8I9X - chains C1 and CH of the 60 polymer chains in the assembly; structure by electron microscopy, 2.80 A resolution.

# Chain C1
Molecule: 3341-nt RNA strand
From: Chaetomium thermophilum
Sequence (3341 nucleotides; row label = number of the first residue in the row):
     1 GGUUGACCUC GGAUCAGGUA GGAGGACCCG CUGAACUUAA GCAUAUCAAU AAGCGGAGGA
    61 AAAGAAACCA ACAGGGAUUG CCCUAGUAAC GGCGAGUGAA GCGGCAACAG CUCAAAUUUG
   121 AAAGCUGGCU UCGGCCCGCG UUGUAAUUUG GAGAGGAUGC UUUGGGCGAG GCUCCUUCUG
   181 AGUUCCCUGG AACGGGACGC CACAGAGGGU GAGAGCCCCG UAUAGUUGGA AGCCAAGCCU
   241 GUGUAAAGCU CCUUCGACGA GUCGAGUAGU UUGGGAAUGC UGCUCAAAAU GGGAGGUAAA
   301 UUUCUUCUAA AGCUAAAUAC CGGCCAGAGA CCGAUAGCGC ACAAGUAGAG UGAUCGAAAG
   361 AUGAAAAGCA CUUUGAAAAG AGGGUUAAAU AGCACGUGAA AUUGUUGAAA GGGAAGCGCU
   421 UGUGACCAGA CUUGCGCCCG GCGGAUCAUC CGGUGUUCUC ACCGGUGCAC UCCGCCGGGC
   481 UCAGGCCAGC AUCGGUUCUG GCGGGGGGAU AAAGGCCCAG GGAAUGUGGC UCCUCCGGGA
   541 GUGUUAUAGC CCUGGGUGUA AUACCCUCGC CGGGACCGAG GACCGCGCUC UGCAAGGAUG
   601 CUGGCGUAAU GGUCACCAGC GACCCGUCUU GAAACACGGA CCAAGGAGUC AAGGUUUUGC
   661 GCGAGUGUUU GGGUGUAAAA CCCGCACGCG UAAUGAAAGU GAACGUAGGU GAGAGCUUCG
   721 GCGCAUCAUC GACCGAUCCU GAUGUAUUCG GAUGGAUUUG AGUAGGAGCG UUAAGCCUUG
   781 GACCCGAAAG AUGGUGAACU AUGCUUGGAU AGGGUGAAGC CAGAGGAAAC UCUGGUGGAG
   841 GCUCGCAGCG GUUCUGACGU GCAAAUCGAU CGUCAAAUCU GAGCAUGGGG GCGAAAGACU
   901 AAUCGAACCA UCUAGUAGCU GGUUACCGCC GAAGUUUCCC UCAGGAUAGC AGUGUCGACC
   961 UUCAGUUUUA UGAGGUAAAG CGAAUGAUUA GGGACUCGGG GGCGAUUUUU AGCCUUCAUC
  1021 CAUUCUCAAA CUUUAAAUAU GUAAGAAGCC CUUGUUACUU AACUGAACGU GGGCAUUCGA
  1081 AUGUAUCGAC ACUAGUGGGC CAUUUUUGGU AAGCAGAACU GGCGAUGCGG GAUGAACCGA
  1141 ACGCGGGGUU AAGGUGCCGG AGUGGACGCU CAUCAGACAC CACAAAAGGC GUUAGUACAU
  1201 CUUGACAGCA GGACGGUGGC CAUGGAAGUC GGAAUCCGCU AAGGACUGUG UAACAACUCA
  1261 CCUGCCGAAU GUACUAGCCC UGAAAAUGGA UGGCGCUCAA GCGUCCCACC CAUACCCCGC
  1321 CCUCAGGGUA GAAACGAUGC CCUGAGGAGU AGGCGGCCGU GGAGGUCAGU GACGAAGCCU
  1381 AGGGCGUGAG CCCGGGUCGA ACGGCCUCUA GUGCAGAUCU UGGUGGUAGU AGCAAAUACU
  1441 UCAAUGAGAA CUUGAAGGAC CGAAGUGGGG AAAGGUUCCA UGUGAACAGC GGUUGGACAU
  1501 GGGUUAGUCG AUCCUAAGCC AUAGGGAAGU UCCGUUUCAA AGGGGCACUC GUGCCCCGUG
  1561 UGGCGAAAGG GAAGCCGGUU AAUAUUCCGG CACCUGGAUG UGGGUUUUGC GCGGCAACGC
  1621 AACUGAACGC GGAGACGACG GCGGGGGCCC CGGGCAGAGU UCUCUUUUCU UCUUAACGGU
  1681 CUAUCACCCU GGAAACAGUU UGUCUGGAGA UAGGGUUUAA UGGCCGGAAG AGCCCGACAC
  1741 UUCUGUCGGG UCCGGUGCGC UCUCGACGUC CCUUGAAAAU CCGCGGGAGG GAAUAAUUCU
  1801 CACGCCAGGU CGUACUCAUA ACCGCAGCAG GUCCCCAAGG UGAACAGCCU CUGGUUGAUA
  1861 GAACAAUGUA GAUAAGGGAA GUCGGCAAAA UAGAUCCGUA ACUUCGGGAA AAGGAUUGGC
  1921 UCUAAGGGUU GGGCACGUUG GGCUUUGGGC GGACGCCCUG GGAGCAGAGG GCCUCUAGCC
  1981 GGGCAACCGG CCGGCGGCCC UCAGCACCCG GGGUUGAAGC CCUUAGCAGG CUUCGGCCGU
  2041 CCGGCGUGCG GUUAACAACC AACUUAGAAC UGGUACGGAC AGGGGGAAUC UGACUGUCUA
  2101 AUUAAAACAU AGCAUUGCGA UGGCCAGAAA GUGGUGUUGA CGCAAUGUGA UUUCUGCCCA
  2161 GUGCUCUGAA UGUCAAAGUG AAGAAAUUCA ACCAAGCGCG GGUAAACGGC GGGAGUAACU
  2221 AUGACUCUCU UAAGGUAGCC AAAUGCCUCG UCAUCUAAUU AGUGACGCGC AUGAAUGGAU
  2281 UAACGAGAUU CCCACUGUCC CUAUCUACUA UCUAGCGAAA CCACAGCCAA GGGAACGGGC
  2341 UUGGCAAAAU CAGCGGGGAA AGAAGACCCU GUUGAGCUUG ACUCUAGUUU GACAUUGUGA
  2401 AAAGACAUAG GAGGUGUAGA AUAGGUGGGA GCUUCGGCGC CAGUGAAAUA CCACUACUCC
  2461 UAUUGUUUUU UUACUUAUUC AAUGAAGCGG GGCUGGACUU GCGUCCAACU UCUGGAGUUA
  2521 AGGUCCUUCG CGGGCCGACC CGGGUUGAAG ACAUUGUCAG GUGGGGAGUU UGGCUGGGGC
  2581 GGCACAUCUG UUAAACCAUA ACGCAGGUGU CCUAAGGGGG GCUCAUGGAG AACAGAAAUC
  2641 UCCAGUAGAA CAAAAGGGUA AAAGUCCCCU UGAUUUUGAU UUUCAGUGUG AAUACAAACC
  2701 AUGAAAGUGU GGCCUAUCGA UCCUUUAGUC CCUCGAAAUU UGAGGCUAGA GGUGCCAGAA
  2761 AAGUUACCAC AGGGAUAACU GGCUUGUGGC GGCCAAGCGU UCAUAGCGAC GUCGCUUUUU
  2821 GAUCCUUCGA UGUCGGCUCU UCCUAUCAUA CCGAAGCAGA AUUCGGUAAG CGUUGGAUUG
  2881 UUCACCCACU AAUAGGGAAC GUGAGCUGGG UUUAGACCGU CGUGAGACAG GUUAGUUUUA
  2941 CCCUACUGAU GAACUCGUCG CAAUGGUAAU UCAGCUUAGU ACGAGAGGAA CCGCUGAUUC
  3001 AGAUAAUUGG UUUUUGCGGU UGUCCGACCG GGCAGUGCCG CGAAGCUACC AUCUGCUGGA
  3061 UAAUGGCUGA ACGCCUCUAA GUCAGAAUCC AUGCCAGAAC GCGACGAUAC UACCCGCACG
  3121 UUGUAGACGU AUAAGAAUAG GCUCCGGCCU CGUAUCCUAG CAGGCGAUUC CUCCGCCGGC
  3181 CUCGAAGUGG CCGUCGGUAA UUCGCGUAUU GCAAUUUAGA CACGCGCGGG AUCAAAUCCU
  3241 UUGCAGACGA CUUAGAUGUG CGAAAGGGUC CUGUAAGCAG UAGAGUAGCC UUGUUGUUAC
  3301 GAUCUGCUGA GGGUAAGCCC UCCUUCGCCU AGAUUUCCCA G
Disordered / not traced: 1-2, 693-706, 847-854, 865-867, 901-905, 987-1028, 1887-1894, 1904-2070, 2082, 2093-2283, 2485-2545, 2571-2721, 2753-2756, 2801-2804, 2822-2828, 2833, 2909-2914, 2937-2940, 3338-3341

# Chain CH
Molecule: Nucleolar GTP-binding protein 1
From: Chaetomium thermophilum
Reference sequence: G0S8F1 (NOG1_CHATD); residues 1-661 here = UniProt positions 1-661
Sequence (661 residues; each row starts with the number of its first residue):
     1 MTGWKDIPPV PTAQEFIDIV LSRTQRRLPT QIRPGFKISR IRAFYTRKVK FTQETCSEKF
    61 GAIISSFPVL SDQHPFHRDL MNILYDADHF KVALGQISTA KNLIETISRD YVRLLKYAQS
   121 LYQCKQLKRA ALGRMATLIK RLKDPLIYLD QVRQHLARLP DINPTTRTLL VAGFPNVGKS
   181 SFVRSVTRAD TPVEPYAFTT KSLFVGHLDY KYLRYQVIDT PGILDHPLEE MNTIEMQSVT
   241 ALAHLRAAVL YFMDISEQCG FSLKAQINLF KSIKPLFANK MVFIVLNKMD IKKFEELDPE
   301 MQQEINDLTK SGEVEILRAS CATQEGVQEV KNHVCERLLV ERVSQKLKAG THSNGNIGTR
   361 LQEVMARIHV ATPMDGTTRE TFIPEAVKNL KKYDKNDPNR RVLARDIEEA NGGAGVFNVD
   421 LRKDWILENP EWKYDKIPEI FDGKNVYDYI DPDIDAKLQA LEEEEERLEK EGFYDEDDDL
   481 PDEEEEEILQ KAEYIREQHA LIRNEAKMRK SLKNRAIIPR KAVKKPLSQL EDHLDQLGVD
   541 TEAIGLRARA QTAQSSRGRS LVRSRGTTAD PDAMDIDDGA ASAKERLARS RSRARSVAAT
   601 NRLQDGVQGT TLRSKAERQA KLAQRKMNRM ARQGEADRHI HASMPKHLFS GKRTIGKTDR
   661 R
Disordered / not traced: 1, 478-482, 549-661

# Chain C1 / chain CH interface
Residue-residue contacts - 140 pairs, chain C1 then chain CH:
  A1111(C1) - Tyr122(CH)  stacking on the base
  G1224(C1) - Phe198(CH)  base contact
  G1224(C1) - Asn232(CH)  hydrogen bond to the phosphate
  A1252(C1) - Glu194(CH)  base contact
  A1252(C1) - Tyr196(CH)  stacking on the base
  A1283(C1) - Gln25(CH)  hydrogen bond to the base
  A1284(C1) - Gln25(CH)  base contact
  A1285(C1) - Gln31(CH)  hydrogen bond to the phosphate
  A1456(C1) - Ile518(CH)  phosphate contact
  G1457(C1) - Arg515(CH)  salt bridge to the phosphate
  G1458(C1) - Ser511(CH)  phosphate contact
  G1458(C1) - Leu512(CH)  hydrogen bond to the phosphate
  G1458(C1) - Arg515(CH)  salt bridge to the phosphate
  A1459(C1) - Leu512(CH)  phosphate contact
  A1459(C1) - Lys513(CH)  phosphate contact
  C1460(C1) - Lys513(CH)  salt bridge to the phosphate
  G1657(C1) - Lys521(CH)  sugar contact
  A1658(C1) - Lys521(CH)  phosphate contact
  G1659(C1) - Arg520(CH)  salt bridge to the phosphate
  U1660(C1) - Arg509(CH)  salt bridge to the phosphate
  U1660(C1) - Arg520(CH)  salt bridge to the phosphate
  U1661(C1) - Ala506(CH)  phosphate contact
  U1661(C1) - Arg509(CH)  salt bridge to the phosphate
  C1662(C1) - His499(CH)  hydrogen bond to the sugar
  C1662(C1) - Arg503(CH)  base contact
  G1736(C1) - Lys521(CH)  phosphate contact
  U1850(C1) - Lys513(CH)  salt bridge to the phosphate
  U2780(C1) - Pro34(CH)  sugar contact
  U2780(C1) - Gly35(CH)  sugar contact
  C2783(C1) - Arg33(CH)  hydrogen bond to the sugar
  C2783(C1) - Pro34(CH)  base contact
  U2784(C1) - Thr30(CH)  hydrogen bond to the sugar
  U2784(C1) - Gln31(CH)  sugar contact
  U2784(C1) - Ile32(CH)  hydrogen bond to the sugar
  U2784(C1) - Arg33(CH)  base contact
  U2784(C1) - Pro34(CH)  phosphate contact
  U2784(C1) - Tyr45(CH)  phosphate contact
  U2784(C1) - Leu121(CH)  phosphate contact
  U2785(C1) - Gln25(CH)  hydrogen bond to the sugar
  U2785(C1) - Thr30(CH)  hydrogen bond to the base
  U2785(C1) - Tyr45(CH)  hydrogen bond to the phosphate
  U2785(C1) - Lys125(CH)  salt bridge to the phosphate
  G2786(C1) - Asp18(CH)  hydrogen bond to the base
  G2786(C1) - Leu21(CH)  base contact
  G2786(C1) - Ser22(CH)  base contact
  G2786(C1) - Thr24(CH)  phosphate contact
  G2786(C1) - Gln25(CH)  base contact
  G2786(C1) - Lys48(CH)  salt bridge to the phosphate
  G2786(C1) - Lys128(CH)  salt bridge to the phosphate
  G2786(C1) - Leu132(CH)  sugar contact
  U2787(C1) - Leu21(CH)  sugar contact
  U2787(C1) - Lys128(CH)  salt bridge to the phosphate
  U2787(C1) - Arg129(CH)  salt bridge to the phosphate
  U2787(C1) - Leu132(CH)  phosphate contact
  U2787(C1) - Gly133(CH)  phosphate contact
  U2787(C1) - Ala136(CH)  sugar contact
  G2788(C1) - Arg129(CH)  salt bridge to the phosphate
  G2788(C1) - Ala130(CH)  sugar contact
  G2788(C1) - Gly133(CH)  sugar contact
  G2788(C1) - Arg134(CH)  base contact
  G2788(C1) - Thr137(CH)  hydrogen bond to the base
  U2816(C1) - Arg134(CH)  hydrogen bond to the sugar
  U2817(C1) - Leu103(CH)  phosphate contact
  U2817(C1) - Thr137(CH)  base contact
  U2817(C1) - Leu138(CH)  base contact
  U2817(C1) - Arg141(CH)  base contact
  U2818(C1) - Gln96(CH)  base contact
  U2818(C1) - Thr99(CH)  hydrogen bond to the base
  U2818(C1) - Ala100(CH)  base contact
  U2818(C1) - Leu103(CH)  base contact
  U2818(C1) - Arg141(CH)  hydrogen bond to the base
  U2820(C1) - Asp88(CH)  base contact
  U2820(C1) - Lys91(CH)  base contact
  U2820(C1) - Val92(CH)  hydrogen bond to the sugar
  G2821(C1) - Ile64(CH)  hydrogen bond to the base
  G2821(C1) - Phe67(CH)  hydrogen bond to the base
  G2821(C1) - Pro68(CH)  hydrogen bond to the base
  G2821(C1) - Val69(CH)  base contact
  G2821(C1) - Leu70(CH)  hydrogen bond to the base
  G2821(C1) - Phe90(CH)  base contact
  G2821(C1) - Lys91(CH)  salt bridge to the phosphate
  G2821(C1) - Leu94(CH)  base contact
  G2821(C1) - Gly95(CH)  sugar contact
  G2821(C1) - Ser98(CH)  hydrogen bond to the sugar
  A2830(C1) - Lys50(CH)  sugar contact
  U2831(C1) - Lys116(CH)  salt bridge to the phosphate
  G2832(C1) - Lys116(CH)  salt bridge to the phosphate
  A2845(C1) - Gln25(CH)  base contact
  A2845(C1) - Arg26(CH)  phosphate contact
  A2845(C1) - Leu28(CH)  base contact
  A2845(C1) - Pro29(CH)  base contact
  A2845(C1) - Thr30(CH)  hydrogen bond to the base
  A2845(C1) - Gln31(CH)  base contact
  U2846(C1) - Arg26(CH)  salt bridge to the phosphate
  C2847(C1) - Arg27(CH)  salt bridge to the phosphate
  G2856(C1) - Gln154(CH)  sugar contact
  G2856(C1) - Arg158(CH)  hydrogen bond to the sugar
  C2857(C1) - Arg153(CH)  salt bridge to the phosphate
  A2858(C1) - Lys5(CH)  salt bridge to the phosphate
  G2859(C1) - Lys5(CH)  hydrogen bond to the base
  A2860(C1) - Lys5(CH)  base contact
  U2863(C1) - Pro9(CH)  sugar contact
  C2864(C1) - Ile19(CH)  sugar contact
  C2864(C1) - Arg23(CH)  salt bridge to the phosphate
  G2865(C1) - Ser22(CH)  phosphate contact
  G2865(C1) - Arg23(CH)  salt bridge to the phosphate
  G2866(C1) - Arg26(CH)  salt bridge to the phosphate
  A2884(C1) - Glu54(CH)  sugar contact
  C2885(C1) - Glu58(CH)  phosphate contact
  G2895(C1) - Arg27(CH)  hydrogen bond to the sugar
  G2895(C1) - Leu28(CH)  sugar contact
  G2895(C1) - Pro29(CH)  sugar contact
  G2895(C1) - Arg47(CH)  hydrogen bond to the phosphate
  G2896(C1) - Pro29(CH)  phosphate contact
  G2896(C1) - Arg47(CH)  salt bridge to the phosphate
  G2897(C1) - Arg40(CH)  salt bridge to the phosphate
  U2976(C1) - Ala414(CH)  sugar contact
  U2977(C1) - Arg405(CH)  salt bridge to the phosphate
  A2984(C1) - Pro160(CH)  base contact
  A2984(C1) - Asp161(CH)  hydrogen bond to the base
  A2984(C1) - Arg188(CH)  hydrogen bond to the phosphate
  A2984(C1) - Ala189(CH)  sugar contact
  A2984(C1) - Val205(CH)  sugar contact
  A2984(C1) - Gly206(CH)  sugar contact
  A2984(C1) - His207(CH)  hydrogen bond to the sugar
  G2985(C1) - Thr2(CH)  base contact
  G2985(C1) - Asp161(CH)  hydrogen bond to the base
  G2985(C1) - Arg188(CH)  salt bridge to the phosphate
  G2985(C1) - His207(CH)  hydrogen bond to the sugar
  G2985(C1) - Arg214(CH)  hydrogen bond to the phosphate
  A2986(C1) - Arg214(CH)  salt bridge to the phosphate
  G2993(C1) - Val416(CH)  sugar contact
  C2994(C1) - Gly415(CH)  hydrogen bond to the sugar
  C2994(C1) - Val416(CH)  sugar contact
  C3025(C1) - Lys510(CH)  hydrogen bond to the sugar
  C3025(C1) - Leu512(CH)  hydrogen bond to the sugar
  C3025(C1) - Asn514(CH)  sugar contact
  G3026(C1) - Lys510(CH)  salt bridge to the phosphate
  C3028(C1) - Arg503(CH)  base contact
  C3029(C1) - Arg503(CH)  hydrogen bond to the base
Interface residues without a listed pair, chain C1 (74 interface residues in all): U1223, A1286, C1735, C2779, G2789, U2819, G2829, C2883, C2886, G2983, G3030, G3032
Interface residues without a listed pair, chain CH (97 interface residues in all): Phe44, Val112, Leu159, Ile234, Ile502, Lys507, Ile517, Pro519

# In short
The interface between chain C1 and chain CH involves 74 residues on one side and 97 on the other, with 37
hydrogen bonds, 30 salt bridges and 2 aromatic stacking contacts. Among the polar pairs are
A1283(C1)-Gln25(CH), U2785(C1)-Thr30(CH) and G2786(C1)-Asp18(CH).
Chain C1 is a 3341-nt RNA strand and chain CH is Nucleolar GTP-binding protein 1, both from Chaetomium
thermophilum; the structure, Cryo-EM structure of a Chaetomium thermophilum pre-60S ribosomal subunit -
Ytm1-1, was determined by electron microscopy together with 8I9P, 8I9T, 8I9V, 8I9W, 8I9Y, 8I9Z and 8IA0 from
the same study.
